Entry 9KVD (electron microscopy, 3.44 A resolution); this record covers chains D and C of the 7 polymer chains in the assembly.

# Chain D
Protein: The heavy chain of 4H5
Organism: Macaca mulatta
Sequence (121 residues; numbered 1 to 121; the number before each row is that of its first residue):
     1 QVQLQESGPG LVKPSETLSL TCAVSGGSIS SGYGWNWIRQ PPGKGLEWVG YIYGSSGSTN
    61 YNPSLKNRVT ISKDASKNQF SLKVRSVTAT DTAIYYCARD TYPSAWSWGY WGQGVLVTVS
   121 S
Disordered / not traced: 1, 121
Cystine bridges: Cys-22/Cys-97

# Chain C
Protein: Spike protein S1
Organism: Severe acute respiratory syndrome coronavirus 2
UniProtKB: P0DTC2 (SPIKE_SARS2); numbering as in UniProt (aligned over 334-527)
Sequence (194 residues; row label = number of the first residue in the row):
   334 NLCPFGEVFN ATRFASVYAW NRKRISNCVA DYSVLYNSAS FSTFKCYGVS PTKLNDLCFT
   394 NVYADSFVIR GDEVRQIAPG QTGKIADYNY KLPDDFTGCV IAWNSNNLDS KVGGNYNYLY
   454 RLFRKSNLKP FERDISTEIY QAGSTPCNGV EGFNCYFPLQ SYGFQPTNGV GYQPYRVVVL
   514 SFELLHAPAT VCGP
Disordered / not traced: 391-392
Cystine bridges: Cys-336/Cys-361, Cys-480/Cys-488
Covalently attached groups: N-acetylglucosamine (NAG) linked to Asn-343
UniProt features mapped onto this chain:
  - region: Arg-403 to Asp-405 (Integrin-binding motif), Asn-448 to Phe-456 (Immunodominant HLA epitope recognized by the CD8+)
  - glycosylation: Asn-343 (N-linked (GlcNAc...) (complex) asparagine)
  - natural variant: Gly-339 (G339D: In strain: Omicron/BA.1, Omicron/BA.2 and 4 more; G339H: In strain: Omicron/BA.2.75, Omicron/XBB.1.5 and 1 more), Arg-346 (R346K: In strain: Mu/B.1.621; R346T: In strain: Omicron/BQ.1.1, Omicron/XBB.1.5 and 1 more), Leu-368 (L368I: In strain: Omicron/XBB.1.5, Omicron/EG.5.1), Ser-371 (S371F: In strain: Omicron/BA.2, Omicron/BA.2.12.1 and 6 more; S371L: In strain: Omicron/BA.1), Ser-373 (S373P: In strain: Omicron/BA.1, Omicron/BA.2 and 7 more), Ser-375 (S375F: In strain: Omicron/BA.1, Omicron/BA.2 and 7 more), Thr-376 (T376A: In strain: Omicron/BA.2, Omicron/BA.2.12.1 and 5 more), Asp-405 (D405N: In strain: Omicron/BA.2, Omicron/BA.2.12.1 and 6 more), Arg-408 (R408S: In strain: Omicron/BA.2, Omicron/BA.2.12.1 and 6 more), Lys-417 (K417N: In strain: Beta/B.1.351, Omicron/BA.1 and 8 more; K417T: In strain: Gamma/P.1), Asn-440 (N440K: In strain: Omicron/BA.1, Omicron/BA.2 and 7 more), Lys-444 (K444T: In strain: Omicron/BQ.1.1), 16 further natural variant entries in UniProt
  - mutagenesis: Asn-343 (N343Q: Reduced viral infectivity), Leu-452 (L452R: Increased resistance to neutralizing antibodies. Decreases HLA binding to NF9 epitope. Increased binding affinity to human ACE2), Tyr-453 (Y453F: Decreased HLA binding to NF9 epitope. Increased binding affinity to human ACE2), Ala-475 (A475V: Increased resistance to neutralizing antibodies), Val-483 (V483A: Increased resistance to neutralizing antibodies), Glu-484 (E484D: Increased replication in human TMEM106B overexpressing cells), Phe-490 (F490L: Increased resistance to neutralizing antibodies and human covalescent sera neutralization), Gln-493 (Q493N: Reduced host ACE2-binding affinity in vitro; Q493Y: Reduced host ACE2-binding affinity in vitro), Asn-501 (N501T: Reduced host ACE2-binding affinity in vitro; N501Y: Increased binding affinity to human ACE2), His-519 (H519P: Increased resistance to human covalescent sera neutralization)

# How chain D and chain C interact
Contacting residue pairs (21):
  Tyr-53(D) with Pro-463(C); Phe-464(C), hydrogen bond (side chain-backbone); Glu-465(C)
  Ser-58(D) with Arg-457(C)
  Asn-60(D) with Arg-466(C); Asp-467(C); Ser-469(C)
  Asn-67(D) with Asn-481(C)
  Tyr-102(D) with Arg-355(C), hydrogen bond (side chain-backbone); Arg-357(C); Tyr-396(C), hydrophobic
  Pro-103(D) with Arg-355(C), hydrogen bond (backbone-side chain); Tyr-396(C)
  Ser-104(D) with Trp-353(C); Arg-355(C); Arg-466(C), hydrogen bond
  Ala-105(D) with Arg-466(C), hydrogen bond (backbone-side chain)
  Trp-106(D) with Trp-353(C); Asn-354(C); Arg-355(C); Arg-466(C)
Other interface residues (no listed pair), chain D (13 interface residues in all): Trp-48, Ser-56, Pro-63, Thr-101
Other interface residues (no listed pair), chain C (18 interface residues in all): Ala-352, Lys-356, Lys-462, Ile-468, Thr-470

# In short
13 residues of chain D face 18 of chain C across their interface, with 5 hydrogen bonds. Polar contacts
include Tyr-53(D)/Phe-464(C), Tyr-102(D)/Arg-355(C) and Pro-103(D)/Arg-355(C). N-acetylglucosamine is
covalently linked to Asn-343(C). UniProt lists 10 mutagenesis sites on chain C.
Here chain D is the heavy chain of 4H5 (Macaca mulatta) and chain C is Spike protein S1 (Severe acute
respiratory syndrome coronavirus 2). Entry 9KVD (Cryo-EM structure of SARS-CoV-2 prototype spike protein in
complex with triple-nAb 3G5, 4H5 and 4C11) was determined by electron microscopy.
